Entry 3VXM (X-ray diffraction, 2.50 A resolution); this record covers chains C and D of the 5 polymer chains in the assembly.

# Chain C
Name: 10-mer peptide from Protein Nef
Reference sequence: Q9YYU3 (Q9YYU3_9HIV1); residues 1-10 here correspond to UniProt positions 143-152 (UniProt number = residue number + 142)
Sequence (10 residues; row label = number of the first residue in the row):
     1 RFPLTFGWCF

# Chain D
Name: C1-28 TCR alpha chain
From: Homo sapiens
Sequence (211 residues; numbered 0 to 210; the number before each row is that of its first residue; numbering starts at 0):
     0 MAQSVTQPDI HITVSEGASL ELRCNYSYGA TPYLFWYVQS PGQGLQLLLK YFSGDTLVQG
    60 IKGFEAEFKR SQSSFNLRKP SVHWSDAAEY FCAVGAPSGA GSYQLTFGKG TKLSVIPNIQ
   120 NPDPAVYQLR DSKSSDKSVC LFTDFDSQTN VSQSKDSDVY ITDKCVLDMR SMDFKSNSAV
   180 AWSNKSDFAC ANAFNNSIIP EDTFFPSPES S
Disordered / not traced: 0, 199-210
Disulfide bonds: Cys23-Cys91, Cys139-Cys189
Metal / ion sites: Co2+: His10, Asp122 (shared with 1 residue of chain E)

# Chain C / chain D interface
Contacting residue pairs - 10 pairs, chain C then chain D:
  Arg1(C) with Gly28(D), hydrogen bond (side chain-backbone)
  Phe2(C) with Ala29(D)
  Leu4(C) with Tyr27(D); Thr30(D); Pro31(D), hydrophobic; Pro96(D); Tyr102(D)
  Phe6(C) with Tyr32(D); Tyr102(D)
  Gly7(C) with Tyr32(D)
Other interface residues (no listed pair), chain C (6 interface residues in all): Thr5
Other interface residues (no listed pair), chain D (9 interface residues in all): Gly94
From the paper, about this interface:
  - specific contacts: Gly28(D)-Arg1(C) (hydrogen bond), Tyr32(D)-Phe6(C), Tyr102(D)-Phe6(C)
  - interface residues, chain D: Tyr32(D), Tyr102(D)

# Overview
6 residues of chain C face 9 of chain D across their interface; the contacts include 1 hydrogen bond. The
hydrogen-bonded pair is Arg1(C)-Gly28(D). The paper describes a hydrogen bond between Gly28(D) and Arg1(C);
contacts between Tyr32(D) and Phe6(C) and Tyr102(D) and Phe6(C). From the paper: interface residues Tyr32(D)
and Tyr102(D).
Here chain C is a 10-mer peptide from Protein Nef and chain D is C1-28 TCR alpha chain (Homo sapiens). Entry
3VXM (The complex between C1-28 TCR and HLA-A24 bound to HIV-1 Nef134-10(2F) peptide) was determined by X-ray
diffraction (same publication as 3VXN, 3VXO, 3VXP, 3VXQ, 3VXR, 3VXS and 3 further entries).
